Entry 6AY5 (X-ray diffraction, 1.44 A resolution); this record covers chain A.

Chain A:
Protein: CREB-binding protein
Source organism: Homo sapiens
Notes: EC 2.3.1.48; fragment: Bromodomain
UniProt: Q92793 (CBP_HUMAN); numbering as in UniProt (aligned over 1083-1197)
Chain sequence (115 residues; numbered 1083 to 1197; the number before each row is that of its first residue):
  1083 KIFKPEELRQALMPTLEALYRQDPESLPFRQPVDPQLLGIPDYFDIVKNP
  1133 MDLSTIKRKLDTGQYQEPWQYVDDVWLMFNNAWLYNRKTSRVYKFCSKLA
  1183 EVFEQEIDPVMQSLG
Small-molecule neighbours: Cpd17 (C3V; 5-[7-(difluoromethyl)-6-(1-methyl-1H-pyrazol-4-yl)-3,4-dihydroquinolin-1(2H)-yl]-3-methyl-1,3-benzothiazol-2(3H)-one): Pro-1106, Leu-1109, Pro-1110, Phe-1111, Val-1115, Leu-1120, Ile-1122, Tyr-1125, Ala-1164, Tyr-1167, Asn-1168, Arg-1173, Val-1174, Phe-1177
UniProt features mapped onto this chain:
  - region: Asn-1162 to Lys-1180 (Interaction with ASF1A)
  - natural variant: Tyr-1175 (Y1175C: In RSTS1)
  - mutagenesis: Asp-1116 (D1116R: Impairs binding to acetylated histones), Phe-1126 (F1126A: Impairs binding to acetylated histones), Asn-1162 (N1162E/R: Abolishes interaction with ASF1A), Trp-1165 (W1165A: Abolishes interaction with ASF1A), Lys-1170 (K1170E: Impairs binding to acetylated histones), Ser-1179 (S1179I: Impairs interaction with ASF1A), Lys-1180 (K1180E: Abolishes interaction with ASF1A), Glu-1183 (E1183R: Abolishes interaction with ASF1A)

Overview:
Chain A binds Cpd17. Curated annotation (UniProt) lists 8 mutagenesis sites.
Chain A is CREB-binding protein (Homo sapiens); the structure, CREBBP bromodomain in complex with Cpd17
(5-(7-(difluoromethyl)-6-(1-methyl-1H-pyrazol-4-yl)-3,4-dihydroquinolin-1(2H)-yl)-3-methylbenzo[d]thiazol-2(3H)-one),
was determined by X-ray diffraction, deposited together with 5W0E, 6AXQ and 6AY3.
